Entry 4ZDO (X-ray diffraction, 2.65 A resolution); this record covers chains A and E of the 3 polymer chains in the assembly.

# Chain A
Molecule: O-phosphoseryl-tRNA(Sec) selenium transferase
Organism: Homo sapiens
Notes: EC 2.9.1.2
UniProtKB: Q9HD40 (SPCS_HUMAN); residue numbers follow UniProt; this construct covers 1-501
Sequence (501 residues; each row starts with the number of its first residue):
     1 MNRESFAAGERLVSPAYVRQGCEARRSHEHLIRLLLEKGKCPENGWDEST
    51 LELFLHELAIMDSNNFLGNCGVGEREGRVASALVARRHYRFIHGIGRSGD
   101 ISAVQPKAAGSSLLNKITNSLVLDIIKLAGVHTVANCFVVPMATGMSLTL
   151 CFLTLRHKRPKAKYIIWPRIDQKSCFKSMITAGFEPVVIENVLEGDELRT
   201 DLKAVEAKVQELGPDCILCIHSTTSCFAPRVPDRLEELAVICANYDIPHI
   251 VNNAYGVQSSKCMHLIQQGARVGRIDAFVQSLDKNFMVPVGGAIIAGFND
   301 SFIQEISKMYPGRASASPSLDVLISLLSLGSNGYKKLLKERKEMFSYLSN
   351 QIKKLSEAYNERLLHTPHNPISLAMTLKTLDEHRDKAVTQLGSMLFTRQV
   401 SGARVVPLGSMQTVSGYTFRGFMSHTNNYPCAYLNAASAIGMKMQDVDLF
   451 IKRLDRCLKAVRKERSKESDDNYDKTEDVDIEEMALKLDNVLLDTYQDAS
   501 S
Disordered / not traced: 1-18, 464-501
Covalent attachments: 4'-deoxypyridoxine phosphate (PLR) linked to Lys-284
Differences from the reference sequence: engineered mutation Ser-325 (Thr in Q9HD40)
Ligand contacts: 4'-deoxypyridoxine phosphate (PLR; (5-hydroxy-4,6-dimethylpyridin-3-yl)methyl dihydrogen phosphate): Glu-74, Arg-75, Ala-143, Thr-144, Gly-145, Ile-170, Gln-172, Ser-174, Cys-175, Ser-225, Asn-252, Ala-254, Tyr-255, Pro-311, Gly-312, Arg-313
Curated features (UniProtKB/Swiss-Prot):
  - region: Gly-96 to Pro-106 (Phosphate loop (P-loop)), Asp-474 to Leu-493 (SLA/LP epitope)
  - binding site (pyridoxal 5'-phosphate): Arg-75
  - binding site (substrate): Arg-97, Ser-98, Gln-105, Arg-313
  - binding site (tRNA): Arg-271, Arg-398, Lys-463
  - site: Glu-74 (May act as a substrate filter by repelling compounds with a negatively charged alpha-carboxylate)
  - modified residue: Ser-14 (Phosphoserine), Lys-284 (N6-(pyridoxal phosphate)lysine)
What the authors report for this chain:
  - disease-associated variants - T325S: unchanged binding to selenocysteine tRNA (chain E)
  - disease-associated variants - A239T, T325S (Tm change 5 degC): decreased stability
  - disease-associated variants - A239T, T325S, Y429*: decreased expression

# Chain E
Molecule: selenocysteine tRNA
Organism: Homo sapiens
Sequence (87 nucleotides; numbered 1 to 73 plus 20 insertion-coded residues; 6 numbers in that range are skipped by the numbering (no residue carries them; nothing is unmodelled there); the number before each row is that of its first residue; a row labelled like 5A-5C holds insertion residues (5A, then the next letters in order)):
     1 GCCC
 5A-5C GGA
     6 UGAUCCUCAGU
    18 GGU
   20A C
    21 UGGGGUGCAGGCUUCAAACCUGU
43A-43C AGC
46B-46L UGUCUAGCGAC
    47 AGAGUGGUUCAAUUCCACCU
67A-67B UU
    68 CGGGCG
Disordered / not traced: 31-37, 43A-43C, 46G-46H

# Interface between chain A and chain E
Residue-residue contacts (26):
  Glu-23(A) / C2(E)  sugar contact
  Ser-27(A) / C2(E)  phosphate contact
  His-30(A) / U41(E)  phosphate contact
  His-30(A) / G42(E)  salt bridge to the phosphate
  His-30(A) / C65(E)  salt bridge to the phosphate
  Arg-33(A) / U41(E)  phosphate contact
  Arg-33(A) / G42(E)  salt bridge to the phosphate
  Arg-33(A) / C64(E)  hydrogen bond to the phosphate
  Arg-33(A) / C65(E)  salt bridge to the phosphate
  Leu-34(A) / C64(E)  sugar contact
  Lys-40(A) / U51(E)  phosphate contact
  Lys-40(A) / G52(E)  salt bridge to the phosphate
  Glu-43(A) / U21(E)  sugar contact
  His-132(A) / G19(E)  hydrogen bond to the sugar
  Thr-133(A) / G19(E)  base contact
  Thr-133(A) / C56(E)  base contact
  Ser-260(A) / U46D(E)  hydrogen bond to the phosphate
  Ser-260(A) / C46E(E)  hydrogen bond to the phosphate
  Lys-261(A) / C46E(E)  phosphate contact
  His-264(A) / U46D(E)  sugar contact
  His-264(A) / C46E(E)  sugar contact
  Gln-267(A) / G19(E)  hydrogen bond to the base
  Gln-267(A) / C56(E)  hydrogen bond to the base
  Gln-268(A) / C46L(E)  hydrogen bond to the sugar
  Arg-271(A) / C46L(E)  phosphate contact
  Arg-271(A) / C56(E)  phosphate contact
Also at the interface, not in a pair above, chain A (17 interface residues in all): Arg-26, Lys-38
Also at the interface, not in a pair above, chain E (15 interface residues in all): U20, C40

# Overview
Chain A and chain E form an interface of 17 and 15 residues respectively; the contacts include 7 hydrogen
bonds and 5 salt bridges. Among the polar pairs are Gln-267(A)/G19(E), Gln-267(A)/C56(E) and
His-132(A)/G19(E). From the paper: A239T, T325S and Y429* of chain A reduce expression; A239T and T325S of
chain A reduce stability.
Chain A is O-phosphoseryl-tRNA(Sec) selenium transferase and chain E is selenocysteine tRNA, both from Homo
sapiens; the structure, The crystal structure of T325S mutant of human SepSecS in complex with selenocysteine
tRNA (tRNASec), was determined by X-ray diffraction, deposited together with 4ZDL and 4ZDP.
